Entry 4CZ9 (X-ray diffraction, 3.50 A resolution); this record covers chains A and B.

# Chain A (and B)
Molecule: Na+/h+ antiporter, putative
Organism: Pyrococcus abyssi GE5
Notes: fragment: transporter domain, residues 1-422; chain B of this document is another copy of the same molecule, construct and numbering; everything in this record applies to it too
UniProtKB: Q9UZ55 (Q9UZ55_PYRAB); numbering as in UniProt (aligned over 1-422)
Sequence (422 residues; each row starts with the number of its first residue):
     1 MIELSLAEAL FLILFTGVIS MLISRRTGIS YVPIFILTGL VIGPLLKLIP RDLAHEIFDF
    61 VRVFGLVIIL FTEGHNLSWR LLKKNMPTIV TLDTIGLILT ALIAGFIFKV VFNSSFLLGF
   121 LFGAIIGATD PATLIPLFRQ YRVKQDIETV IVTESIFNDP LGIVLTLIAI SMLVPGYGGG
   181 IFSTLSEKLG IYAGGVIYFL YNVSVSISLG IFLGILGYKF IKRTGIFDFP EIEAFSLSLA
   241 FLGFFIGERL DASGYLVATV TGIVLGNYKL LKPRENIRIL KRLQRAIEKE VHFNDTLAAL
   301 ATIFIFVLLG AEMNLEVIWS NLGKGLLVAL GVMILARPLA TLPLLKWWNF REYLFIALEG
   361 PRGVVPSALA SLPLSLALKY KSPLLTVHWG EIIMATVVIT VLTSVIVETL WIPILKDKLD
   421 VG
Not modelled in the structure: 1, 421-422 (chain B: 421-422)
Reported in the primary citation:
  - conformationally variable residues (order/disorder transition, side-chain flip): Glu-3 to Leu-6, Asp-130, Ile-151, Asn-158, His-292, Phe-355
  - contacts within the chain: Thr-129/Asn-158 (hydrogen bond), Glu-154/Asn-158 (backbone contact), Ser-155/Asn-158 (backbone contact)

# Interface between chain A and chain B
Residue-residue contacts (50; chain A residue first):
  Glu-3(A) with Val-63(B)
  Leu-4(A) with Phe-245(B), hydrophobic; Arg-249(B)
  Ala-7(A) with Phe-244(B), hydrophobic
  Glu-8(A) with Phe-245(B)
  Leu-10(A) with Phe-64(B), hydrophobic
  Phe-11(A) with Ser-238(B); Leu-242(B), hydrophobic
  Leu-14(A) with Ala-234(B); Leu-237(B), hydrophobic; Ser-238(B)
  Phe-15(A) with Ser-238(B)
  Val-18(A) with Glu-231(B); Ala-234(B), hydrophobic; Phe-235(B)
  Met-21(A) with Pro-230(B); Glu-231(B)
  Leu-22(A) with Thr-224(B); Ile-226(B), hydrophobic
  Asp-59(A) with Glu-3(B)
  Phe-220(A) with Phe-15(B), hydrophobic
  Thr-224(A) with Leu-22(B); Arg-25(B), hydrogen bond (backbone-side chain)
  Gly-225(A) with Arg-25(B)
  Ile-226(A) with Val-18(B), hydrophobic; Leu-22(B), hydrophobic
  Phe-229(A) with Thr-296(B)
  Pro-230(A) with Ala-299(B), hydrophobic
  Glu-231(A) with Val-18(B); Met-21(B)
  Ala-234(A) with Leu-14(B); Val-18(B), hydrophobic
  Phe-235(A) with Val-18(B)
  Leu-237(A) with Leu-14(B), hydrophobic
  Ser-238(A) with Phe-11(B), hydrogen bond (side chain-backbone); Leu-14(B); Phe-15(B), hydrogen bond (side chain-backbone)
  Phe-241(A) with Leu-10(B), hydrophobic
  Leu-242(A) with Phe-11(B), hydrophobic
  Phe-245(A) with Leu-4(B); Glu-8(B)
  Arg-249(A) with Met-1(B)
  Phe-293(A) with Phe-293(B), hydrophobic; Thr-296(B); Leu-297(B), hydrophobic
  Thr-296(A) with Phe-229(B); Phe-293(B)
  Leu-297(A) with Phe-293(B), hydrophobic
  Ala-299(A) with Pro-230(B), hydrophobic
  Leu-300(A) with Ala-234(B), hydrophobic
Other interface residues (no listed pair), chain A (40 interface residues in all): Ile-2, Leu-6, Ile-19, Arg-25, Arg-26, Val-63, Phe-64, Phe-244
Other interface residues (no listed pair), chain B (42 interface residues in all): Leu-6, Ala-7, Ile-19, Phe-220, Arg-223, Glu-233, Phe-241, Glu-248, His-292, Leu-300, Lys-379

# In short
Chain A and chain B form an interface of 40 and 42 residues respectively, with 3 hydrogen bonds. Among the
polar pairs are Thr-224(A)/Arg-25(B), Ser-238(A)/Phe-11(B) and Ser-238(A)/Phe-15(B). The paper reports
conformational variability at Glu-3(A), Asp-130(A) and Ile-151(A) among others; contacts within the chain
involving Asn-158(A), Thr-129(A) and Glu-154(A) among others.
Both chains are Na+/h+ antiporter, putative (Pyrococcus abyssi GE5). Entry 4CZ9 (Structure of the sodium
proton antiporter PaNhaP from Pyrococcus abyssii at pH 4) was determined by X-ray diffraction, deposited
together with 4CZA.
